PDB entry 6CRO | X-ray diffraction, 3.00 A resolution | chains R and A of the 3 polymer chains in the assembly

== Chain R ==
Molecule: 20-nt DNA strand
Sequence (20 nucleotides; numbered 1 to 20; the number before each row is that of its first residue):
     1 ACTATCACCG CGGGTGATAC

== Chain A ==
Protein: Lambda cro repressor
Source organism: Enterobacteria phage lambda
UniProt: P03040 (RCRO_LAMBD); residue numbers follow UniProt; this construct covers 2-61
Chain sequence (60 residues; row label = number of the first residue in the row):
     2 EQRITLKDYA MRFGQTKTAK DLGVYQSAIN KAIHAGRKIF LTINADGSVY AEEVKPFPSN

== How chain R and chain A interact ==
Residue-residue contacts (25; chain R residue first):
  DA1(R) with Phe-14(A), sugar contact
  DC2(R) with Thr-17(A), phosphate contact
  DT3(R) with Gly-15(A), phosphate contact; Gln-16(A), hydrogen bond to the phosphate; Thr-17(A), base contact; Gln-27(A), base contact
  DA4(R) with Gln-16(A), phosphate contact; Gln-27(A), hydrogen bond to the base; Asn-31(A), hydrogen bond to the phosphate; His-35(A), salt bridge to the phosphate
  DT5(R) with Ser-28(A), base contact; Asn-31(A), base contact
  DG13(R) with Lys-32(A), hydrogen bond to the base; Arg-38(A), salt bridge to the phosphate; Lys-56(A), salt bridge to the phosphate
  DG14(R) with Val-25(A), sugar contact; Lys-32(A), hydrogen bond to the base; Arg-38(A), salt bridge to the phosphate
  DT15(R) with Val-25(A), phosphate contact; Tyr-26(A), hydrogen bond to the phosphate; Ser-28(A), base contact; Ala-29(A), base contact
  DG16(R) with Tyr-26(A), hydrogen bond to the phosphate; Ser-28(A), hydrogen bond to the base
  DA17(R) with Ser-28(A), base contact
Also at the interface, not in a pair above, chain R (11 interface residues in all): DC6
Also at the interface, not in a pair above, chain A (15 interface residues in all): Lys-18

== In short ==
11 residues of chain R face 15 of chain A across their interface; the contacts include 8 hydrogen bonds and 4
salt bridges. Polar contacts include DA4(R)/Gln-27(A), DG13(R)/Lys-32(A) and DG14(R)/Lys-32(A).
Chain R is a 20-nt DNA strand and chain A is Lambda cro repressor (Enterobacteria phage lambda); the
structure, Crystal structure of lambda-cro bound to a consensus operator at 3.0 angstrom resolution, was
determined by X-ray diffraction.
